PDB entry 4F37 | X-ray diffraction, 2.57 A resolution | chains A and H of the 3 polymer chains in the assembly

[Chain A]
Molecule: Colicin-E7 immunity protein
Organism: Escherichia coli
Reference sequence: Q03708 (IMM7_ECOLX); residues 18-103 here correspond to UniProt positions 2-87 (UniProt number = residue number - 16)
Sequence (124 residues; each row starts with the number of its first residue):
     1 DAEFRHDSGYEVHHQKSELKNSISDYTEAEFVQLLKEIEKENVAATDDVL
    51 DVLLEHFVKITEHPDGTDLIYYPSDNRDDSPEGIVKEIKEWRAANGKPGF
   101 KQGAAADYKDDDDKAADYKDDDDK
Not modelled in the structure: 103-124
Differences from the reference sequence: expression tag (1-17, 104-124)

[Chain H]
Molecule: Im7 immunity protein
Organism: Mus musculus
Sequence (228 residues; each row starts with the number of its first residue):
     1 QVTLKESGPGILQPSQTLSLTCSFSGFSLRTSRVGVSWIRQPSGKGLEWL
    51 AHIYWDDDKRYNPSLESRLTISKDTSRNQVFLKITSVDTADTATYYCARR
   101 GFYGRKYEVNHFDYWGQGTTLTVSSAKTTAPSVYPLAPVCGDTTGSSVTL
   151 GCLVKGYFPEPVTLTWNSGSLSSGVHTFPAVLQSDLYTLSSSVTVTSSTW
   201 PSESITCNVAHPASSTKVDKKIVPRDCG
Not modelled in the structure: 226-228
Disulfide bonds: C22-C97, C152-C207

[Interface between chain A and chain H]
Residue-residue contacts (12; chain A residue first):
  F4(A) - Y54(H)
  R5(A) - Y54(H)  hydrogen bond (backbone-side chain)
  R5(A) - D56(H)  salt bridge
  R5(A) - D58(H)  salt bridge
  R5(A) - R60(H)
  H6(A) - R100(H)  hydrogen bond
  H6(A) - N110(H)
  D7(A) - R33(H)  salt bridge
  D7(A) - W55(H)
  D7(A) - E108(H)  hydrogen bond (backbone-backbone)
  S8(A) - Y107(H)
  Y10(A) - E108(H)
Other interface residues (no listed pair), chain A (8 interface residues in all): D1, G9
Other interface residues (no listed pair), chain H (13 interface residues in all): H52, P63, R105

[In short]
8 residues of chain A face 13 of chain H across their interface; the contacts include 3 hydrogen bonds and 3
salt bridges. Polar pairs include R5(A)-D56(H), R5(A)-D58(H) and D7(A)-R33(H).
Here chain A is Colicin-E7 immunity protein (Escherichia coli) and chain H is Im7 immunity protein (Mus
musculus). Entry 4F37 (Structure of the tethered N-terminus of Alzheimer's disease A peptide) was determined
by X-ray diffraction.
